Entry 4QYT (X-ray diffraction, 1.05 A resolution); this record covers chains A and B.

[Chain A (and B)]
Protein: Uncharacterized protein C22E12.03c
Organism: Schizosaccharomyces pombe
Notes: chain B of this document is another copy of the same molecule, construct and numbering; everything in this record applies to it too
UniProt: Q10356 (YDB3_SCHPO); residues 1-191 here = UniProt positions 1-191
Sequence (194 residues; row label = number of the first residue in the row; numbers below 1 keep their minus sign (Gly-2 is residue -2)):
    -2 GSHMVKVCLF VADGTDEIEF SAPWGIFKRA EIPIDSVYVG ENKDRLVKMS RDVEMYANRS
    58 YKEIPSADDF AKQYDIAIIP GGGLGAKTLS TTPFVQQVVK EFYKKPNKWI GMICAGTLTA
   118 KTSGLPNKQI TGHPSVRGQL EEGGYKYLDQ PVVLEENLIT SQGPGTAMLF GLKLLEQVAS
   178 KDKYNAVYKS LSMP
Not modelled in the structure: -2 to 1
Construct notes: expression tag (-2 to 0)
Modified positions: Cys111 (3-sulfinoalanine; CSD)
What the authors report for this chain:
  - contacts within the chain: Cys111-Ala112 (hydrogen bond), Cys111-Thr114 (hydrogen bond)
  - post-translational modification sites: Cys111

[Interface between chain A and chain B]
Pairs across the interface (63; chain A residue first):
  Asp13(A) - Arg26(B)  salt bridge
  Glu14(A) - Ser18(B)
  Glu14(A) - Trp21(B)
  Ile15(A) - Ser18(B)
  Ile15(A) - Ala19(B)  hydrophobic
  Ile15(A) - Met165(B)  hydrophobic
  Phe17(A) - Val50(B)  hydrophobic
  Ser18(A) - Glu14(B)
  Ser18(A) - Ile15(B)
  Ser18(A) - Ser18(B)  hydrogen bond
  Ala19(A) - Ile15(B)  hydrophobic
  Trp21(A) - Glu14(B)
  Trp21(A) - Arg48(B)  hydrogen bond (side chain-backbone)
  Trp21(A) - Val50(B)
  Lys25(A) - Arg48(B)
  Lys25(A) - Asp49(B)  salt bridge
  Arg26(A) - Asp13(B)  salt bridge
  Arg26(A) - Arg48(B)
  Arg26(A) - Pro161(B)
  Leu43(A) - Tyr53(B)  hydrophobic
  Arg48(A) - Trp21(B)  hydrogen bond (backbone-side chain)
  Arg48(A) - Lys25(B)
  Arg48(A) - Arg26(B)
  Asp49(A) - Lys25(B)  salt bridge
  Val50(A) - Trp21(B)
  Val50(A) - Met52(B)  hydrophobic
  Glu51(A) - Met52(B)
  Glu51(A) - Tyr53(B)  hydrogen bond (backbone-backbone)
  Met52(A) - Val50(B)  hydrophobic
  Met52(A) - Glu51(B)
  Met52(A) - Met52(B)  hydrophobic
  Tyr53(A) - Leu43(B)  hydrophobic
  Tyr53(A) - Glu51(B)  hydrogen bond (backbone-backbone)
  Tyr53(A) - Tyr53(B)  hydrogen bond
  His130(A) - Ser187(B)  hydrogen bond (side chain-backbone)
  His130(A) - Ser189(B)
  Pro131(A) - Ser189(B)
  Pro148(A) - Pro191(B)  hydrophobic
  Gln159(A) - Ser189(B)
  Gly160(A) - Leu188(B)
  Pro161(A) - Arg26(B)
  Pro161(A) - Leu188(B)
  Gly162(A) - Met165(B)
  Gly162(A) - Leu188(B)  hydrogen bond (backbone-backbone)
  Gly162(A) - Ser189(B)
  Gly162(A) - Met190(B)
  Gly162(A) - Pro191(B)
  Thr163(A) - Ser189(B)
  Met165(A) - Ile15(B)  hydrophobic
  Leu166(A) - Pro191(B)  hydrophobic
  Ser187(A) - His130(B)  hydrogen bond (backbone-side chain)
  Leu188(A) - Gly160(B)
  Leu188(A) - Pro161(B)
  Leu188(A) - Gly162(B)  hydrogen bond (backbone-backbone)
  Ser189(A) - His130(B)
  Ser189(A) - Pro131(B)
  Ser189(A) - Gln159(B)
  Ser189(A) - Gly162(B)
  Ser189(A) - Thr163(B)
  Met190(A) - Gly162(B)
  Pro191(A) - Pro148(B)  hydrophobic
  Pro191(A) - Gly162(B)
  Pro191(A) - Leu166(B)  hydrophobic
Interface residues without a listed pair, chain A (32 interface residues in all): Gly22
Interface residues without a listed pair, chain B (32 interface residues in all): Phe17, Gly22

[In short]
The chain A/chain B interface involves 32 residues from each chain; the contacts include 10 hydrogen bonds and
4 salt bridges. Polar pairs include Asp13(A)-Arg26(B), Lys25(A)-Asp49(B) and Ser18(A)-Ser18(B). From the
paper: a modification site at Cys111(A); contacts within the chain involving Ala112(A), Cys111(A) and
Thr114(A).
Chain A and chain B are both Uncharacterized protein C22E12.03c (Schizosaccharomyces pombe); the structure,
Schizosaccharomyces pombe DJ-1, was determined by X-ray diffraction together with 4GE0 and 4GE3 from the same
study.
